Entry 8E8L (electron microscopy, 3.13 A resolution); this record covers chains 2 and 3 of the 6 polymer chains in the assembly.

== Chain 2 ==
Protein: Capsid protein VP2
From: Human poliovirus 1 Mahoney
Reference sequence: P03300 (POLG_POL1M); residues 8-272 here correspond to UniProt positions 77-341 (UniProt number = residue number + 69)
Amino-acid sequence (265 residues; numbered 8 to 272; the number before each row is that of its first residue):
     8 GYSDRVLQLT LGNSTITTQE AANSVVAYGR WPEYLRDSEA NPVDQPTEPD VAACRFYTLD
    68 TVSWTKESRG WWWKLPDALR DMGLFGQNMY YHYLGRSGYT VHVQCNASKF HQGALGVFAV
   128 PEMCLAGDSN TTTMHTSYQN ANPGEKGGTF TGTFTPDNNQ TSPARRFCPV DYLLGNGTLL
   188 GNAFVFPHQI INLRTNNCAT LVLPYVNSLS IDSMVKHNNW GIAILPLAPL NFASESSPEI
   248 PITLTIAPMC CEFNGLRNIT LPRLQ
Disordered / not traced: 8
UniProt features mapped onto this chain:
  - site: Gln272 (Cleavage)

== Chain 3 ==
Protein: Capsid protein VP3
From: Human poliovirus 1 Mahoney
Reference sequence: B0L5R5 (B0L5R5_9ENTO); residues 1-235 here correspond to UniProt positions 342-576 (UniProt number = residue number + 341)
Amino-acid sequence (235 residues; row label = number of the first residue in the row):
     1 GLPVMNTPGS NQYLTADNFQ SPCALPEFDV TPPIDIPGEV KNMMELAEID TMIPFDLSAT
    61 KKNTMEMYRV RLSDKPHTDD PILCLSLSPA SDPRLSHTML GEILNYYTHW AGSLKFTFLF
   121 CGSMMATGKL LVSYAPPGAD PPKKRKEAML GTHVIWDIGL QSSCTMVVPW ISNTTYRQTI
   181 DDSFTEGGYI SVFYQTRIVV PLSTPREMDI LGFVSACNDF SVRLLRDTTH IEQKA
Differences from the reference sequence: conflict Arg71 (Gln412 in B0L5R5)

== How chain 2 and chain 3 interact ==
Pairs across the interface (64; chain 2 residue first):
  Glu46(2) - Ile34(3)
  Glu46(2) - Asp35(3)  hydrogen bond (side chain-backbone)
  Lys116(2) - Ser123(3)
  Lys116(2) - Met124(3)  hydrogen bond (backbone-backbone)
  Lys116(2) - Met125(3)
  Phe117(2) - Ser123(3)
  Phe117(2) - Met125(3)  hydrophobic
  Phe117(2) - Ser203(3)
  Phe117(2) - Thr204(3)
  Phe117(2) - Pro205(3)
  His118(2) - Ser123(3)
  Gln119(2) - Cys121(3)
  Gln119(2) - Gly122(3)
  Gln119(2) - Ser123(3)  hydrogen bond (side chain-backbone)
  Gln119(2) - Pro205(3)
  Gln119(2) - Glu207(3)  hydrogen bond (side chain-backbone)
  Gln119(2) - Met208(3)
  Gly120(2) - Cys121(3)  hydrogen bond (backbone-backbone)
  Asp178(2) - Met65(3)
  Tyr179(2) - Asn63(3)
  Tyr179(2) - Tyr68(3)
  Leu186(2) - Tyr68(3)
  Leu186(2) - His97(3)
  Leu187(2) - Met65(3)  hydrophobic
  Leu187(2) - Tyr68(3)
  Gly188(2) - Thr51(3)
  Gly188(2) - Met52(3)  hydrogen bond (backbone-backbone)
  Gly188(2) - Tyr68(3)
  Asn189(2) - Thr51(3)
  Asn189(2) - His97(3)  hydrogen bond (side chain-backbone)
  Asn189(2) - Thr98(3)
  Asn189(2) - Met99(3)  hydrogen bond (side chain-backbone)
  Asn189(2) - Glu102(3)
  Phe191(2) - Ile49(3)
  Phe191(2) - Asp50(3)
  Phe191(2) - Met52(3)  hydrophobic
  Phe191(2) - Phe213(3)  hydrophobic
  Val192(2) - Leu46(3)  hydrophobic
  Val192(2) - Met99(3)  hydrophobic
  Asn199(2) - Leu119(3)
  Asn199(2) - Phe120(3)  hydrogen bond (side chain-backbone)
  Arg201(2) - Phe120(3)
  Arg201(2) - Gly122(3)  hydrogen bond (side chain-backbone)
  Arg201(2) - Ser123(3)  hydrogen bond (side chain-backbone)
  Arg201(2) - Met124(3)
  Arg201(2) - Ala126(3)  hydrogen bond (side chain-backbone)
  Arg201(2) - Gly159(3)  hydrogen bond (side chain-backbone)
  Thr202(2) - Ser162(3)
  Pro211(2) - Pro37(3)  hydrophobic
  Val213(2) - Pro37(3)  hydrophobic
  Asn214(2) - Ile36(3)
  Ser215(2) - Ile34(3)
  Leu216(2) - Ile34(3)
  Ser217(2) - Ile34(3)
  Pro233(2) - Met65(3)
  Pro233(2) - Arg69(3)
  Leu234(2) - Arg69(3)  hydrogen bond (backbone-side chain)
  Leu234(2) - Leu211(3)  hydrophobic
  Ala235(2) - Arg69(3)
  Pro236(2) - Arg69(3)
  Asn238(2) - Pro205(3)
  Phe239(2) - Pro205(3)
  Ala240(2) - Ser203(3)
  Ala240(2) - Thr204(3)
Other interface residues (no listed pair), chain 2 (38 interface residues in all): Tyr35, Arg37, Arg43, Arg76, Ala121, Ile197, Tyr212, Leu232
Other interface residues (no listed pair), chain 3 (39 interface residues in all): Gly38, Thr64, Ile158, Leu160, Asp209

== Overview ==
The interface between chain 2 and chain 3 involves 38 residues on one side and 39 on the other; the contacts
include 14 hydrogen bonds. Among the polar pairs are Glu46(2)-Asp35(3), Gln119(2)-Ser123(3) and
Gln119(2)-Glu207(3).
Chain 2 is Capsid protein VP2 and chain 3 is Capsid protein VP3, both from Human poliovirus 1 Mahoney; the
structure, 9H2 Fab-poliovirus 1 complex, was determined by electron microscopy, deposited together with 8E8R,
8E8S, 8E8X, 8E8Y and 8E8Z.
